PDB entry 8TSH | electron microscopy, 3.10 A resolution | chains D and I of the 12 polymer chains in the assembly

[Chain D]
Name: Transport permease protein
Source organism: Caldimonas thermodepolymerans
UniProtKB: A0A2S5T447 (A0A2S5T447_9BURK); residues 4-271 here correspond to UniProt positions 2-269 (UniProt number = residue number - 2)
Amino-acid sequence (274 residues; numbered -2 to 271; the number before each row is that of its first residue; numbers below 1 keep their minus sign (Met-2 is residue -2)):
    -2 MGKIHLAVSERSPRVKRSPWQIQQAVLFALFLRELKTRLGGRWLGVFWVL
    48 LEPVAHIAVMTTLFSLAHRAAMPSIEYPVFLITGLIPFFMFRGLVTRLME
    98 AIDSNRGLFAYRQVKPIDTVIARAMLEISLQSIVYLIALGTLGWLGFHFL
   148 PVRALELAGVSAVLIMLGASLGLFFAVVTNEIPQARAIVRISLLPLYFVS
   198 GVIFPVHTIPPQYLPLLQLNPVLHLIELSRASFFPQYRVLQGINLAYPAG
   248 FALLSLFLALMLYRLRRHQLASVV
Unresolved in the structure: -2 to 13, 269-271
Construct notes: initiating methionine (-2); expression tag (-1 to 3)
What the authors report for this chain:
  - mutagenesis - R89K: decreased stability

[Chain I]
Name: Capsular biosynthesis protein
Source organism: Caldimonas thermodepolymerans
UniProtKB: A0A2S5T4A0 (A0A2S5T4A0_9BURK); residues 3-371 here correspond to UniProt positions 2-370 (UniProt number = residue number - 1)
Amino-acid sequence (390 residues; row label = number of the first residue in the row; numbers below 1 keep their minus sign (Met-2 is residue -2)):
    -2 MGKIHMKLVSRLTAKRLQWALVYLPMLVATVYFLVFSADRYVSESVITVR
    48 QTSSNAPTGGMSGAALLLAGLTPASREDTCYLQTYIHSMGLLQKLDQQLK
    98 LREHFGTPLRDPLFRLWGGTSQEWFLEYYRSRVEVLMDDICGLLTVRVQG
   148 FEPEFAQALNRAILEESERFVNELSHRMAREQGQFAEAELERATARLQEA
   198 KRQLIAFQAKHKLLDPLAQAQATGTLTAELQAALTRQEAELRNALTYLNE
   248 DSYQVKALRSQINALRQQIDEERLRATAGKNGDRINAVAAEFHDLQLQVG
   298 FAEDAYKLALAAVESARIEATRKLKSLVVVEPPVLPEIAEYPRRWYNLAT
   348 LLVVCCLIYGVVSLVVATIRDHQDGSGSGSHHHHHHHHHH
Unresolved in the structure: -2 to 9, 51-69, 205-290, 366-387
Construct notes: initiating methionine (-2); expression tag (-1 to 2, 372-387); conflict Cys77 (Leu76 in A0A2S5T4A0), Cys138 (Ser137 in A0A2S5T4A0)

[Chain D / chain I interface]
Residue-residue contacts (9; chain D residue first):
  Arg39(D) - Leu361(I)
  Arg39(D) - Thr365(I)
  Phe44(D) - Val358(I)  hydrophobic
  Arg66(D) - Asp135(I)  salt bridge
  Arg66(D) - Ile137(I)
  Pro70(D) - Ile137(I)  hydrophobic
  Trp141(D) - Tyr343(I)  hydrogen bond (backbone-side chain)
  Trp141(D) - Ala346(I)  hydrophobic
  Trp141(D) - Thr347(I)
Interface residues without a listed pair, chain I (9 interface residues in all): Asp136

[In short]
The interface between chain D and chain I involves 5 residues on one side and 9 on the other, with 1 hydrogen
bond and 1 salt bridge. Among the polar pairs are Arg66(D)-Asp135(I) and Trp141(D)-Tyr343(I). From the paper:
R89K of chain D reduces stability.
Chain D is Transport permease protein and chain I is Capsular biosynthesis protein, both from Caldimonas
thermodepolymerans; the structure, S. thermodepolymerans KpsMT(E151Q)-KpsE in complex with ATP, was determined
by electron microscopy (same publication as 8TSI, 8TSL, 8TSW, 8TT3 and 8TUN).
